PDB entry 3KQX | X-ray diffraction, 2.01 A resolution | chains B and C of the 6 polymer chains in the assembly

# Chain B (and C)
Molecule: M17 leucyl aminopeptidase
Organism: Plasmodium falciparum
Notes: EC 3.4.11.1; chain C of this document is another copy of the same molecule, construct and numbering; everything in this record applies to it too
UniProt: Q8IL11 (Q8IL11_PLAF7); residues 84-605 here = UniProt positions 84-605
Amino-acid sequence (528 residues; numbered 84 to 611; the number before each row is that of its first residue):
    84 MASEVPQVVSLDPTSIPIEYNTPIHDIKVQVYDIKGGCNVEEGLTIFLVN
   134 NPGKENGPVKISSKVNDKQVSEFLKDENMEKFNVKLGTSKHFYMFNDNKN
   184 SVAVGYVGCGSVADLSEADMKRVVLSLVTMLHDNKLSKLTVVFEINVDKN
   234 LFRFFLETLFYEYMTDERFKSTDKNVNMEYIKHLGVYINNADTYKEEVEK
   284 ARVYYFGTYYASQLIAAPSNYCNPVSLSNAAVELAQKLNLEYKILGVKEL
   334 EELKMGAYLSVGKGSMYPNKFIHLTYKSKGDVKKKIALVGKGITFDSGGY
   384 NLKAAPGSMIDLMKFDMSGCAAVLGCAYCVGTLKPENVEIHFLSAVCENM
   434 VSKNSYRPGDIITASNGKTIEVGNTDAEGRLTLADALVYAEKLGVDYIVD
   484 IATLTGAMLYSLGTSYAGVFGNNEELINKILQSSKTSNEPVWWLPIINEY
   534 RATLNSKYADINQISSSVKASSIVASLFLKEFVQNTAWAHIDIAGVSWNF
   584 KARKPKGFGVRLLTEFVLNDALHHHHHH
Unresolved in the structure: 84-85, 255-262, 604-611 (chain C: 84-85, 604-611)
Sequence notes: engineered mutation Gln152 (Asn in Q8IL11), Gln515 (Asn in Q8IL11), Gln546 (Asn in Q8IL11); expression tag (606-611)
Ion coordination: Zn2+: Lys374, Asp379, Asp399, Glu461
Ligand contacts:
  - nonaethylene glycol (2PE): Tyr103, Asn104, His108, Phe289, Lys320, Leu321, Tyr411
  - carbonate ion (CO3): Lys374, Asp459, Ala460, Glu461, Gly462, Arg463, Leu487, Thr488
From the paper describing this entry:
  - binding site for carbonate ion: Lys374, Ala460, Gly462, Arg463, Leu487
  - conformationally variable residues (order/disorder transition): Tyr246 to Lys265

# How chain B and chain C interact
Contacting residue pairs (65; chain B residue first):
  Glu334(B) - Val92(C)
  Glu334(B) - Ser93(C)  hydrogen bond (side chain-backbone)
  Glu334(B) - Leu94(C)
  Lys337(B) - Leu94(C)
  Gly339(B) - Leu94(C)
  Leu342(B) - Leu94(C)  hydrophobic
  Lys346(B) - Val91(C)
  Lys346(B) - Asp95(C)  salt bridge
  Tyr383(B) - Ser380(C)
  Tyr383(B) - Leu385(C)
  Tyr383(B) - Ile393(C)
  Tyr383(B) - Met433(C)
  Tyr383(B) - Val434(C)  hydrogen bond (side chain-backbone)
  Asn384(B) - Ile393(C)
  Leu385(B) - Leu385(C)  hydrophobic
  Val434(B) - Val434(C)  hydrophobic
  Ser435(B) - Val434(C)
  Lys436(B) - Gly347(C)
  Lys436(B) - Met349(C)
  Lys436(B) - Val434(C)  hydrogen bond (backbone-backbone)
  Lys436(B) - Ser435(C)  hydrogen bond
  Lys436(B) - Asn437(C)  hydrogen bond
  Asn437(B) - Val91(C)
  Asn437(B) - Met349(C)
  Arg440(B) - Ser302(C)
  Arg440(B) - Asn303(C)
  Arg440(B) - Tyr350(C)
  Arg440(B) - Phe378(C)
  Arg440(B) - Glu431(C)  salt bridge
  Arg440(B) - Met433(C)
  Pro441(B) - Phe378(C)
  Pro441(B) - Asp394(C)
  Gly442(B) - Pro301(C)
  Asp443(B) - Pro301(C)
  Asp443(B) - Ser302(C)
  Asp443(B) - Asn303(C)  hydrogen bond (side chain-backbone)
  Ile444(B) - Phe252(C)  hydrophobic
  Ile444(B) - Pro301(C)  hydrophobic
  Ile444(B) - Asn303(C)  hydrogen bond (backbone-side chain)
  Ile444(B) - Tyr304(C)
  Gly450(B) - Ser254(C)  hydrogen bond (backbone-side chain)
  Gly450(B) - Thr255(C)
  Lys451(B) - Thr255(C)
  Thr452(B) - Phe252(C)  hydrogen bond (side chain-backbone)
  Thr452(B) - Ser254(C)
  Gly456(B) - Asp394(C)
  Asn538(B) - Arg586(C)  hydrogen bond (backbone-side chain)
  Ser539(B) - Lys253(C)  hydrogen bond (backbone-side chain)
  Ser539(B) - Arg586(C)
  Lys540(B) - Lys253(C)
  Lys540(B) - Ala585(C)
  Lys540(B) - Arg586(C)
  Tyr541(B) - Asp249(C)
  Tyr541(B) - Phe252(C)
  Tyr541(B) - Lys253(C)  hydrogen bond (backbone-backbone)
  Tyr541(B) - Ala299(C)
  Tyr541(B) - Arg586(C)
  Tyr541(B) - Lys587(C)
  Tyr541(B) - Pro588(C)
  Ala542(B) - Phe252(C)
  Ala542(B) - Lys253(C)  hydrogen bond (backbone-side chain)
  Asp543(B) - Lys253(C)
  Asp543(B) - Ser254(C)  hydrogen bond (side chain-backbone)
  Asp543(B) - Thr255(C)  hydrogen bond (side chain-backbone)
  Asp543(B) - Asp256(C)  hydrogen bond (side chain-backbone)
Other interface residues (no listed pair), chain B (31 interface residues in all): Val330, Met338, Asn449, Glu454
Other interface residues (no listed pair), chain C (37 interface residues in all): Ser348, Lys397, Lys436, Trp581

# Summary
31 residues of chain B face 37 of chain C across their interface, with 16 hydrogen bonds and 2 salt bridges.
Polar pairs include Lys346(B)-Asp95(C), Arg440(B)-Glu431(C) and Glu334(B)-Ser93(C). Ligands of chain B:
carbonate ion and nonaethylene glycol. From the paper: a binding site for carbonate ion at Lys374(B),
Ala460(B) and Gly462(B) among others; conformational variability at Tyr246(B).
Both chains are M17 leucyl aminopeptidase (Plasmodium falciparum). Entry 3KQX (Structure of a protease 1) was
determined by X-ray diffraction (same publication as 3KQZ, 3KR4 and 3KR5).
